Entry 9CVC (electron microscopy, 3.50 A resolution); this record covers chains A and C of the 5 polymer chains in the assembly.

[Chain A]
Molecule: Codanin-1
Source organism: Homo sapiens
UniProt: Q8IWY9 (CDAN1_HUMAN); residue numbers follow UniProt; this construct covers 1-1227
Chain sequence (1277 residues; row label = number of the first residue in the row; numbers below 1 keep their minus sign (Met-49 is residue -49)):
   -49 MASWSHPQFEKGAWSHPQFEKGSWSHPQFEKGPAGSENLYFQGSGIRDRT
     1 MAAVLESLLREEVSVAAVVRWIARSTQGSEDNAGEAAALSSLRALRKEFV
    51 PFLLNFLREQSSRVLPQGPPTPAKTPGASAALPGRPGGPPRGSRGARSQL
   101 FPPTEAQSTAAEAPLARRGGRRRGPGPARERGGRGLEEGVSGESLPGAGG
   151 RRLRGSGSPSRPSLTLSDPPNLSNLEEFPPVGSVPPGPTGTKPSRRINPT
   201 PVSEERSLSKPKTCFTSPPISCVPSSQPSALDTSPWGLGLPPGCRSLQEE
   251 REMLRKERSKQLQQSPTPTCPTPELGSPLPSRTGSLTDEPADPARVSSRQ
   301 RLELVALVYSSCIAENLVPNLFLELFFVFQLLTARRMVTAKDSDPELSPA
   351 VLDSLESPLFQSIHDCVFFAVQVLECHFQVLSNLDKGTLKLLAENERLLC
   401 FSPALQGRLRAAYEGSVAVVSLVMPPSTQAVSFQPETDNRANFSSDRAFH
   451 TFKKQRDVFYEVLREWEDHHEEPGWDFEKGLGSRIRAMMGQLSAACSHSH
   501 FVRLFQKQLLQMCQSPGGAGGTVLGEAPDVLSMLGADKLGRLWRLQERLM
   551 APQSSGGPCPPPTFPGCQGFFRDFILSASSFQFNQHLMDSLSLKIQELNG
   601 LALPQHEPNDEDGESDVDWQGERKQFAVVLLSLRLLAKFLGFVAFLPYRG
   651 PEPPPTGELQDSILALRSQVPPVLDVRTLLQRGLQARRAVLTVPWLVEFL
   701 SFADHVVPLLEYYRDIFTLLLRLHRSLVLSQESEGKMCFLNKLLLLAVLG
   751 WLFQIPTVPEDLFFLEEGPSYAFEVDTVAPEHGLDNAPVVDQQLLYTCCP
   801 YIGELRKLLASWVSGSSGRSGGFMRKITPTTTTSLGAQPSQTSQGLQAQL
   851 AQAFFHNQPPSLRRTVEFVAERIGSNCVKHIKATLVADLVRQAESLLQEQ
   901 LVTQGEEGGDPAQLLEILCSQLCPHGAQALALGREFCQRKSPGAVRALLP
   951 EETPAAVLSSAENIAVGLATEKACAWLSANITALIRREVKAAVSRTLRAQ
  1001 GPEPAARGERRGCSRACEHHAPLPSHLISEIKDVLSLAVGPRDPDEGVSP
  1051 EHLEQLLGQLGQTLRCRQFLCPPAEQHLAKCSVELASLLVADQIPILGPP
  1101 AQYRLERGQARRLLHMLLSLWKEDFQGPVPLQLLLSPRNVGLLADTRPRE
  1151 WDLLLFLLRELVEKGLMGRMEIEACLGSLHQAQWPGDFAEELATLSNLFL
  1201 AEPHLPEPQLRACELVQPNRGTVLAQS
Unresolved in the structure: -49 to 1, 69-191, 217-284, 340-354, 420-437, 516-534, 768-781, 819-822, 833-1227
Construct notes: initiating methionine (-49); expression tag (-48 to 0); conflict Val419 (Lys in Q8IWY9)
UniProt features mapped onto this chain:
  - region: Pro188 to Leu208 (Interaction with ASF1A/B)
  - modified residue: Ala2 (N-acetylalanine), Thr71 (Phosphothreonine), Ser265 (Phosphoserine), Ser285 (Phosphoserine)
  - natural variant: Asn599 (N599S: In CDAN1A), Pro672 (P672L: In CDAN1A), Glu698 (E698K: In CDAN1A), Arg714 (R714W: In CDAN1A), Phe868 (F868I: In CDAN1A), Val869 (V869M: In CDAN1A), Arg1042 (R1042W: In CDAN1A), Asp1043 (D1043V: In CDAN1A), Pro1130 (P1130L: In CDAN1A)
From the paper describing this entry:
  - self-association interface (contacts with another copy of this molecule): Phe645 to Asp675

[Chain C]
Molecule: Histone chaperone ASF1A
Source organism: Homo sapiens
UniProt: Q9Y294 (ASF1A_HUMAN); residue numbers follow UniProt; this construct covers 1-204
Chain sequence (241 residues; each row starts with the number of its first residue; numbers below 1 keep their minus sign (Met-36 is residue -36)):
   -36 MAVYPYDVPDYAGYPYDVPDYAGSYPYDVPDYAPAGSMAKVQVNNVVVLD
    14 NPSPFYNPFQFEITFECIEDLSEDLEWKIIYVGSAESEEYDQVLDSVLVG
    64 PVPAGRHMFVFQADAPNPGLIPDADAVGVTVVLITCTYRGQEFIRVGYYV
   114 NNEYTETELRENPPVKPDFSKLQRNILASNPRVTRFHINWEDNTEKLEDA
   164 ESSNPNLQSLLSTDALPSASKGWSTSENSLNVMLESHMDCM
Unresolved in the structure: -36 to 0, 157-204
Construct notes: initiating methionine (-36); expression tag (-35 to 0)
UniProt features mapped onto this chain:
  - motif: Ile31 to Asp37 (Required for interaction with HIRA)
  - modified residue: Ser192 (Phosphoserine)
  - mutagenesis: Glu36 to Asp37 (Abrogates interaction with HIRA and induction of senescence-associated heterochromatin foci), Asp37 (D37A: Abrogates interaction with CHAF1B and HIRA), Glu49 (E49A: Loss of interaction with TLK2), Asp54 (D54R: Reduces interaction with histone H3), Val62 to Pro64 (Abrogates interaction with HIRA and induction of senescence-associated heterochromatin foci), Asp88 (D88A: Loss of interaction with TLK2. Reduced phosphorylation), Val94 (V94R: Abrogates interaction with histone H3 and histone H4. Loss of interaction with TLK2. Reduced phosphorylation), Arg108 (R108E: Reduces interaction with histone H3), Ser166 (S166A: Does not affect phosphorylation in response to DNA damage), Ser175 (S175A: Does not affect phosphorylation in response to DNA damage), Ser192 (S192A: Abolished phosphorylation in response to DNA damage; S192D: Mimics phosphorylation; promoting recruitment to chromatin in response to DNA damage)

[Chain A / chain C interface]
Pairs across the interface (80; chain A residue first):
  Arg196(A) with Asp13(C); Asn20(C), hydrogen bond (backbone-side chain)
  Ile197(A) with Asp13(C)
  Asn198(A) with Asp13(C), hydrogen bond (backbone-side chain)
  Thr200(A) with Asp13(C)
  Leu391(A) with Glu52(C)
  Glu471(A) with Pro144(C); Val146(C), hydrogen bond (backbone-backbone)
  Glu472(A) with Arg148(C), hydrogen bond (backbone-side chain)
  Pro473(A) with Asn7(C); Asn8(C); Pro144(C); Val146(C), hydrophobic; Arg148(C)
  Gly474(A) with Val6(C), hydrogen bond (backbone-backbone); Asn7(C); Arg148(C)
  Trp475(A) with Arg148(C)
  Arg541(A) with Ala48(C); Asp88(C), salt bridge; Gly91(C); Val92(C), hydrogen bond (side chain-backbone)
  Arg544(A) with Ala48(C); Glu49(C), salt bridge
  Leu545(A) with Ala48(C), hydrophobic; Val92(C); Thr93(C); Val94(C), hydrophobic
  Gln546(A) with Tyr112(C)
  Arg548(A) with Val45(C); Glu51(C); Asp54(C), salt bridge; Leu96(C)
  Leu549(A) with Val94(C), hydrophobic; Leu96(C), hydrophobic; Arg108(C); Gly110(C); Tyr112(C), hydrophobic; Thr147(C)
  Met550(A) with Thr147(C)
  Ala551(A) with Arg108(C), hydrogen bond (backbone-side chain)
  Pro552(A) with Arg108(C), hydrogen bond (backbone-side chain)
  Gln553(A) with Glu105(C); Arg108(C); Phe149(C); Ile151(C)
  Ser554(A) with Glu105(C), hydrogen bond
  Ser555(A) with Gly103(C); Gln104(C); Glu105(C), hydrogen bond (side chain-backbone)
  Arg806(A) with Glu51(C), salt bridge
  Lys807(A) with Glu51(C)
  Ala810(A) with Glu51(C); Glu52(C)
  Val813(A) with Glu52(C)
  Ser814(A) with Asp54(C)
  Ser817(A) with Leu83(C)
  Met824(A) with Ser59(C)
  Arg825(A) with Val60(C); Leu61(C)
  Lys826(A) with Asp37(C), salt bridge; Leu61(C); Gly63(C), hydrogen bond (side chain-backbone); Pro64(C)
  Ile827(A) with Val60(C), hydrophobic; Leu61(C), hydrogen bond (backbone-backbone); Val62(C); Gly63(C), hydrogen bond (backbone-backbone)
  Thr828(A) with Gly63(C)
  Pro829(A) with Phe28(C), hydrophobic; Val62(C), hydrophobic; Gly63(C); Pro64(C); Val65(C), hydrophobic; His70(C)
  Thr830(A) with Arg69(C); His70(C); Met71(C), hydrogen bond (backbone-backbone)
  Thr831(A) with Arg69(C)
  Thr832(A) with Arg69(C), hydrogen bond (backbone-backbone)
Other interface residues (no listed pair), chain A (43 interface residues in all): Arg195, Val202, Lys390, His470, Asp476, Lys538
Other interface residues (no listed pair), chain C (55 interface residues in all): Gln5, Val9, Val10, Val11, Leu12, Pro15, Pro21, Ser47, Ser50, Asp58, Gln75, Tyr111, Arg145
The authors on this interface:
  - residue pairs: Arg825(A)-Asp58(C), Lys826(A)-Asp37(C)
  - interface residues, chain A: Arg541(A), Leu545(A), Arg548(A), Leu549(A)
  - interface residues, chain C: Gln5(C), Asp54(C), Asp88(C), Val94(C), Leu96(C)

[Overview]
43 residues of chain A and 55 residues of chain C are in contact; the contacts include 15 hydrogen bonds and 5
salt bridges. Polar contacts include Arg541(A)-Asp88(C), Arg544(A)-Glu49(C) and Arg548(A)-Asp54(C). The
authors report contacts between Arg825(A) and Asp58(C) and Lys826(A) and Asp37(C). The paper reports interface
residues Arg541(A), Leu545(A) and Gln5(C) among others; a self-association interface involving Phe645(A).
Chain A is Codanin-1 and chain C is Histone chaperone ASF1A, both from Homo sapiens; the structure, CDAN1
dimer with three ASF1A, was determined by electron microscopy.
